Entry 3DWI (X-ray diffraction, 2.81 A resolution); this record covers chains A and B.

[Chain A (and B)]
Protein: Cysteine synthase B
Source organism: Mycobacterium tuberculosis
Notes: EC 2.5.1.47; chain B of this document is another copy of the same molecule, construct and numbering; everything in this record applies to it too
UniProt: P63873 (CYSM_MYCTU); numbering as in UniProt (aligned over 1-323)
Sequence (323 residues; row label = number of the first residue in the row):
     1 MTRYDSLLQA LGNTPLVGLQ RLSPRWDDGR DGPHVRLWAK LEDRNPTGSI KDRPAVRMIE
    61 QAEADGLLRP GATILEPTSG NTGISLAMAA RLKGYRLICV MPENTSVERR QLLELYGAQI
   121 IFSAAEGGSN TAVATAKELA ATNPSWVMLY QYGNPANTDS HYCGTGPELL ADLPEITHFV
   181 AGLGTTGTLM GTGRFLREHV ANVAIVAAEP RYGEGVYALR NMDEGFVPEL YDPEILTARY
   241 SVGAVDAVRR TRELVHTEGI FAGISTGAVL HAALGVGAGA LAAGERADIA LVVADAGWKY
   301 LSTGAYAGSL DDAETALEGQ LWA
Disordered / not traced: 125-126, 212-226, 315-323 (chain B: 126-128, 313-323)
Construct notes: engineered mutation A204 (Lys in P63873)
Glycans and other covalent adducts: pyridoxal phosphate (PLP) linked to K51
Small-molecule neighbours: pyridoxal phosphate (PLP): S49, I50, N81, G182, L183, G184, T185, T186, G187, T188, S265, A294, D295, Y300
From the paper describing this entry:
  - conformationally variable residues (order/disorder transition): Y212 to F226, T315 to A323
  - binding site for pyridoxal phosphate: K51
  - catalytic residues: K51, N81, T82, T185, Y212, A323 (from molecular simulation)

[How chain A and chain B interact]
Contacting residue pairs (86):
  T2(A) with N13(B); T14(B); P15(B); L16(B), hydrogen bond (backbone-backbone); D172(B), hydrogen bond
  R3(A) with L16(B); W38(B); D172(B), hydrogen bond (side chain-backbone); L173(B); E175(B), salt bridge
  Y4(A) with P15(B), hydrophobic; L16(B), hydrogen bond (backbone-backbone); V17(B); G18(B), hydrogen bond (backbone-backbone); W38(B)
  D5(A) with G18(B); Q20(B); W38(B)
  L7(A) with L41(B), hydrophobic; R44(B); E258(B); G259(B); I260(B), hydrophobic
  N13(A) with T2(B)
  P15(A) with T2(B); Y4(B), hydrophobic
  L16(A) with T2(B), hydrogen bond (backbone-backbone); R3(B); Y4(B), hydrogen bond (backbone-backbone)
  V17(A) with Y4(B)
  G18(A) with Y4(B), hydrogen bond (backbone-backbone); D5(B)
  Q20(A) with D5(B)
  R21(A) with R91(B), hydrogen bond (side chain-backbone); L92(B), hydrogen bond (side chain-backbone); G94(B)
  W38(A) with R3(B); Y4(B)
  L41(A) with L7(B), hydrophobic
  R44(A) with L7(B); A10(B); R44(B), hydrogen bond (side chain-backbone); P46(B)
  N45(A) with R44(B)
  P46(A) with R44(B), hydrogen bond (backbone-side chain)
  T47(A) with W298(B)
  M88(A) with G259(B)
  R91(A) with H256(B), hydrogen bond (side chain-backbone); T257(B)
  L92(A) with R21(B); E258(B)
  L112(A) with W298(B), hydrophobic; L301(B), hydrophobic
  L115(A) with V255(B); H256(B); F261(B), hydrophobic; Y306(B), hydrophobic
  Y116(A) with V255(B), hydrophobic; G259(B); F261(B)
  G117(A) with H256(B)
  D172(A) with M1(B); T2(B), hydrogen bond; R3(B), hydrogen bond (backbone-side chain)
  E175(A) with R3(B), salt bridge
  V255(A) with L115(B), hydrophobic; Y116(B), hydrophobic
  H256(A) with R91(B), hydrogen bond (backbone-side chain); L115(B); G117(B)
  E258(A) with L7(B); L92(B)
  G259(A) with L7(B); M88(B); Y116(B)
  I260(A) with L7(B), hydrophobic
  F261(A) with L115(B), hydrophobic; Y116(B)
  W298(A) with T47(B); L112(B), hydrophobic; W298(B), hydrophobic; K299(B)
  K299(A) with W298(B)
  L301(A) with L112(B), hydrophobic
  Y306(A) with L115(B), hydrophobic
  A307(A) with Q111(B)
Interface residues without a listed pair, chain A (46 interface residues in all): M1, S6, A10, T14, E114, L173, P174, T257
Interface residues without a listed pair, chain B (49 interface residues in all): S6, W26, N45, K93, P174, R252

[Overview]
46 residues of chain A and 49 residues of chain B are in contact, with 16 hydrogen bonds and 2 salt bridges.
Among the polar pairs are R3(A)-E175(B), T2(A)-D172(B) and R3(A)-D172(B). Covalently linked pyridoxal
phosphate: at K51(A). From the paper: catalytic residues K51(A), N81(A) and T82(A) among others; a binding
site for pyridoxal phosphate at K51(A).
Chain A and chain B are both Cysteine synthase B (Mycobacterium tuberculosis); the structure, Crystal
structure of Mycobacterium tuberculosis CysM, the cysteine synthase B, was determined by X-ray diffraction,
deposited together with 3DWG and 3DWM.
